Entry 9MXC (electron microscopy, 2.10 A resolution); this record covers chains B and C of the 5 polymer chains in the assembly.

# Chain B
Name: viral protein 2
Organism: enterovirus D68
Notes: EC 3.4.22.29, 3.6.1.15, 3.4.22.28, 2.7.7.48
UniProtKB: A0A1B0T636 (A0A1B0T636_HED68); residues 2012-2248 here correspond to UniProt positions 81-317 (UniProt number = residue number - 1931)
Chain sequence (237 residues; each row starts with the number of its first residue):
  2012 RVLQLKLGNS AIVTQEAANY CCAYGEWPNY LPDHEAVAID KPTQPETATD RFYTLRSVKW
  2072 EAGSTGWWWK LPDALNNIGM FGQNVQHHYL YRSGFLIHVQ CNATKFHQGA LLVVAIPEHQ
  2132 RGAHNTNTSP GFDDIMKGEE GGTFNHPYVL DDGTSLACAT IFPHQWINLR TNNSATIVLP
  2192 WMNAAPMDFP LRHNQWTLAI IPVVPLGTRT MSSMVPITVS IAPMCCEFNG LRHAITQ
Metal / ion sites: Na+ near D2163 (its only coordinating residue here)

# Chain C
Name: viral protein 3
Organism: enterovirus D68
Notes: EC 3.4.22.29, 3.6.1.15, 3.4.22.28, 2.7.7.48
UniProtKB: A0A097BW17 (A0A097BW17_HED68); residues 3001-3247 here correspond to UniProt positions 318-564 (UniProt number = residue number - 2683)
Chain sequence (247 residues; row label = number of the first residue in the row):
  3001 GVPTYLLPGS GQFLTTDDHS SAPVLPCFNP TPEMHIPGQV RNMLEVVQVE SMMEINNTES
  3061 AVGMERLKVD ISALTDVDQL LFNIPLDIQL DGPLRNTLVG NISRYYTHWS GSLEMTFMFC
  3121 GSFMATGKLI LCYTPPGGSC PTTRETAMLG THVVWDFGLQ SSVTLIIPWI SGSHYRMFNN
  3181 DAKSTNANVG YVTCFMQTNL IVPSESSDTC SLIGFIAAKD DFSLRLMRDS PDIGQLDHLH
  3241 AAEAAYQ
Metal / ion sites: Na+ near N3179 (its only coordinating residue here)

# How chain B and chain C interact
Residue-residue contacts (66):
  Y2035(B) with P3037(C), hydrophobic; G3038(C)
  E2037(B) with H3035(C), salt bridge; P3037(C)
  E2046(B) with M3034(C); H3035(C), hydrogen bond (side chain-backbone)
  K2116(B) with S3122(C); F3123(C), hydrogen bond (backbone-backbone); M3124(C), hydrogen bond (backbone-backbone)
  F2117(B) with S3122(C); M3124(C), hydrophobic; E3205(C); S3206(C)
  H2118(B) with S3122(C)
  Q2119(B) with C3120(C); G3121(C); S3122(C); S3207(C), hydrogen bond; T3209(C), hydrogen bond (side chain-backbone); C3210(C), hydrogen bond
  N2138(B) with H3240(C)
  P2158(B) with M3064(C), hydrophobic
  Y2159(B) with E3054(C), hydrogen bond; G3063(C); M3064(C); R3066(C)
  S2166(B) with N3096(C), hydrogen bond
  L2167(B) with M3052(C); M3064(C), hydrophobic
  A2168(B) with S3051(C); M3052(C), hydrogen bond (backbone-backbone)
  C2169(B) with N3096(C); T3097(C); L3098(C)
  T2171(B) with V3049(C); E3050(C), hydrogen bond (side chain-backbone); S3051(C)
  W2177(B) with M3052(C), hydrophobic; I3213(C), hydrophobic; F3215(C), hydrophobic
  N2179(B) with M3118(C); F3119(C), hydrogen bond (side chain-backbone); C3120(C)
  R2181(B) with F3119(C); G3121(C); S3122(C), hydrogen bond (side chain-backbone); F3123(C); A3125(C); G3158(C), hydrogen bond (side chain-backbone)
  T2182(B) with S3161(C)
  P2191(B) with P3037(C), hydrophobic
  W2192(B) with P3037(C)
  M2193(B) with P3037(C)
  N2194(B) with M3034(C)
  A2195(B) with M3034(C)
  A2196(B) with M3034(C)
  I2212(B) with M3064(C), hydrophobic
  P2213(B) with M3064(C)
  V2215(B) with I3213(C), hydrophobic
  T2219(B) with E3205(C), hydrogen bond (side chain-backbone)
  R2220(B) with P3203(C); S3204(C), hydrogen bond (side chain-backbone); E3205(C), hydrogen bond (backbone-backbone); S3206(C), hydrogen bond (side chain-backbone); D3208(C)
  T2221(B) with E3205(C), hydrogen bond (backbone-backbone)
Also at the interface, not in a pair above, chain B (38 interface residues in all): T2076, G2120, A2121, I2172, P2197, V2214, P2216
Also at the interface, not in a pair above, chain C (44 interface residues in all): I3036, V3046, L3067, K3068, N3101, F3157, V3202, S3211

# Summary
Chain B and chain C form an interface of 38 and 44 residues respectively; the contacts include 18 hydrogen
bonds and 1 salt bridge. Polar contacts include E2037(B)-H3035(C), E2046(B)-H3035(C) and Q2119(B)-S3207(C).
Here chain B is viral protein 2 and chain C is viral protein 3, both from enterovirus D68. Entry 9MXC (Cryo-EM
Structure of Human Enterovirus D68 USA/IL/14-18952 in Complex with Fc-MFSD6(L3)) was determined by electron
microscopy together with 9MWZ from the same study.
